Entry 7SVU (electron microscopy, 3.50 A resolution); this record covers chains G and X of the 24 polymer chains in the assembly.

[Chain G]
Protein: TnsC
Organism: [Scytonema hofmanni] UTEX 2349
Amino-acid sequence (276 residues; row label = number of the first residue in the row):
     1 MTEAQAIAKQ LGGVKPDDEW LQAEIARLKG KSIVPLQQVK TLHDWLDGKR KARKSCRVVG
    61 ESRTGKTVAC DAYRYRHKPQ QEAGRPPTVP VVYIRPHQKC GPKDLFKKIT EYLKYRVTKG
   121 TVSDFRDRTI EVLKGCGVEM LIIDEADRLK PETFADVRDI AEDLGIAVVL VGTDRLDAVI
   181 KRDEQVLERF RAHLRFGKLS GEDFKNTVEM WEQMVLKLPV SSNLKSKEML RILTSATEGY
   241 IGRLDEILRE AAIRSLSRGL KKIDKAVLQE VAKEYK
Disordered / not traced: 1-18, 276
Metal / ion sites: Mg2+: Thr67 (together with ATP)
Small-molecule neighbours: ATP (adenosine-5'-triphosphate): Lys31, Ser32, Ile33, Val34, Leu36, Val39, Ser62, Arg63, Thr64, Gly65, Lys66, Thr67, Val68, Glu145, Trp211, Ile241, Gly242, Asp245
What the authors report for this chain:
  - binding site for the 28-nt DNA strand: Lys103, Thr121

[Chain X]
Protein: TniQ
Organism: [Scytonema hofmanni] UTEX 2349
Amino-acid sequence (167 residues; each row starts with the number of its first residue):
     1 MIEAPDVKPW LFLIKPYEGE SLSHFLGRFR RANHLSASGL GTLAGIGAIV ARWERFHFNP
    61 RPSQQELEAI ASVVEVDAQR LAQMLPPAGV GMQHEPIRLC GACYAESPCH RIEWQYKSVW
   121 KCDRHQLKIL AKCPNCQAPF KMPALWEDGC CHRCRMPFAE MAKLQKV
Disordered / not traced: 1, 167

[Interface between chain G and chain X]
Contacting residue pairs (21):
  Pro86(G) with Trp10(X), hydrophobic
  Glu111(G) with Glu3(X)
  Tyr112(G) with Glu3(X); Ala4(X)
  Leu113(G) with Trp10(X), hydrogen bond (backbone-side chain)
  Lys114(G) with Glu3(X), salt bridge; Ala4(X); Val7(X); Lys8(X); Pro9(X); Trp10(X), hydrogen bond (backbone-side chain)
  Tyr115(G) with Trp10(X), hydrophobic; Phe12(X); Asn33(X), hydrogen bond
  Arg116(G) with Pro9(X); Trp10(X); Leu43(X)
  Asp127(G) with His34(X), salt bridge
  Glu131(G) with Phe12(X); Ala32(X); His34(X), salt bridge
Interface residues without a listed pair, chain G (13 interface residues in all): Arg74, Pro87, Arg128, Val132
Interface residues without a listed pair, chain X (13 interface residues in all): Ile2, Leu11

[In short]
Chain G and chain X each contribute 13 residues to their interface; the contacts include 3 hydrogen bonds and
3 salt bridges. Polar pairs include Lys114(G)-Glu3(X), Asp127(G)-His34(X) and Glu131(G)-His34(X). Ligands of
chain G: ATP. The paper reports a binding site for the 28-nt DNA strand at Lys103(G) and Thr121(G).
Here chain G is TnsC and chain X is TniQ, both from [Scytonema hofmanni] UTEX 2349. Entry 7SVU
(TnsBctd-TnsC-TniQ complex) was determined by electron microscopy together with 8EA3 and 8EA4 from the same
study.
